2CK3 - chains B and G of the 9 polymer chains in the assembly; structure by X-ray diffraction, 1.95 A resolution.

Chain B:
Protein: ATP synthase subunit alpha, mitochondrial
From: Bos taurus
Notes: EC 3.6.3.14
UniProt: P19483 (ATPA_BOVIN); residues 1-510 here correspond to UniProt positions 44-553 (UniProt number = residue number + 43)
Chain sequence (510 residues; numbered 1 to 510; the number before each row is that of its first residue):
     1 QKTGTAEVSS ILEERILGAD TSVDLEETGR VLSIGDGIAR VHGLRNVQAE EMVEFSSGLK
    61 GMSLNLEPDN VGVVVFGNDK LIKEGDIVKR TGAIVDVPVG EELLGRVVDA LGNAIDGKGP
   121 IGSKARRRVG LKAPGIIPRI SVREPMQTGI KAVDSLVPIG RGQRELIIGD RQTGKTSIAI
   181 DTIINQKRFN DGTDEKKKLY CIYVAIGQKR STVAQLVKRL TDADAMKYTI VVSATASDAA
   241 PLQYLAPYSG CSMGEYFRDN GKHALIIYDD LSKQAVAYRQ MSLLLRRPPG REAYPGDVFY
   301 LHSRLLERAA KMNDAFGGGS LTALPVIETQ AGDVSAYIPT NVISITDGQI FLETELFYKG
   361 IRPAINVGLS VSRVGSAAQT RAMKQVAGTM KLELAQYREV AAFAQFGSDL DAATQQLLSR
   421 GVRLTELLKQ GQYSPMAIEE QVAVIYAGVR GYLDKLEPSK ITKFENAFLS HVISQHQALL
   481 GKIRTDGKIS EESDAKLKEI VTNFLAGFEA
Unresolved in the structure: 1-22, 402-409
Sequence notes: cloning artifact (481)
UniProt features mapped onto this chain:
  - binding site (ATP): Gln172, Gly174, Lys175, Thr176, Ser177, Gln430, Gln432
  - binding site (Mg(2+)): Thr176, Asp269
  - site: Ser370 (Required for activity)
  - modified residue: Gln1 (Pyrrolidone carboxylic acid), Ser10 (Phosphoserine), Ser22 (Phosphoserine), Ser33 (Phosphoserine), Ser63 (Phosphoserine), Lys80 (N6-acetyllysine), Lys83 (N6-acetyllysine), Lys89 (N6-acetyllysine), Thr91 (Phosphothreonine), Lys118 (N6-acetyllysine), Ser123 (Phosphoserine), Lys124 (N6-acetyllysine), Ser141 (Phosphoserine), Arg161 (Omega-N-methylarginine), Lys187 (N6-acetyllysine), Lys196 (N6-acetyllysine), Lys197 (N6-acetyllysine), Lys218 (N6-acetyllysine), Lys262 (N6-acetyllysine), Lys384 (N6-acetyllysine) and 6 more in UniProt
  - glycosylation: Ser33 (O-linked (GlcNAc) serine)
Ion coordination: Mg2+: Thr176 (together with AMP-PNP)
Ligand contacts:
  - AMP-PNP (ANP; phosphoaminophosphonic acid-adenylate ester), molecule 1: Asp170, Arg171, Gln172, Thr173, Gly174, Lys175, Thr176, Ser177, Glu328, Phe357, Arg362, Pro363, Gln430, Gly431, Gln432
  - AMP-PNP (ANP), molecule 2: Ile343, Ser344, Val371, Arg373

Chain G:
Protein: ATP synthase subunit gamma, mitochondrial
From: Bos taurus
Notes: EC 3.6.1.34
UniProt: P05631 (ATPG_BOVIN); residues 1-272 here correspond to UniProt positions 26-297 (UniProt number = residue number + 25)
Chain sequence (272 residues; numbered 1 to 272; the number before each row is that of its first residue):
     1 ATLKDITRRL KSIKNIQKIT KSMKMVAAAK YARAERELKP ARVYGVGSLA LYEKADIKTP
    61 EDKKKHLIIG VSSDRGLCGA IHSSVAKQMK SEAANLAAAG KEVKIIGVGD KIRSILHRTH
   121 SDQFLVTFKE VGRRPPTFGD ASVIALELLN SGYEFDEGSI IFNRFRSVIS YKTEEKPIFS
   181 LDTISSAESM SIYDDIDADV LRNYQEYSLA NIIYYSLKES TTSEQSARMT AMDNASKNAS
   241 EMIDKLTLTF NRTRQAVITK ELIEIISGAA AL
Unresolved in the structure: 48-66, 87-104, 117-126, 149-158, 174-205, 272
UniProt features mapped onto this chain:
  - modified residue: Lys14 (N6-acetyllysine), Lys24 (N6-succinyllysine), Lys30 (N6-acetyllysine), Lys90 (N6-acetyllysine), Ser121 (Phosphoserine), Lys129 (N6-acetyllysine), Lys172 (N6-acetyllysine), Lys245 (N6-succinyllysine)

Chain B / chain G interface:
Contacting residue pairs - 5 pairs, chain B then chain G:
  Pro289(B) with Ile263(G)
  Gly290(B) with Ile263(G)
  Ala293(B) with Thr259(G)
  Ala331(B) with Leu248(G), hydrophobic
  Asp333(B) with Arg252(G), salt bridge
Other interface residues (no listed pair), chain B (6 interface residues in all): Glu292

In short:
Chain B and chain G form an interface of 6 and 4 residues respectively; the contacts include 1 salt bridge.
The salt-bridged pair is Asp333(B)-Arg252(G). Ligands of chain B: AMP-PNP. From UniProt: 7 ATP-binding
residues and Mg2+-binding residues Thr176(B) and Asp269(B) on chain B.
Chain B is ATP synthase subunit alpha, mitochondrial and chain G is ATP synthase subunit gamma, mitochondrial,
both from Bos taurus; the structure, Azide inhibited bovine F1-ATPase, was determined by X-ray diffraction.
